Entry 7CYQ (electron microscopy, 2.83 A resolution); this record covers chains A and C of the 9 polymer chains in the assembly.

[Chain A]
Protein: RNA-directed RNA polymerase
From: Severe acute respiratory syndrome coronavirus 2
Notes: EC 2.7.7.48
Reference sequence: P0DTD1 (R1AB_SARS2); residues 1-932 here correspond to UniProt positions 4393-5324 (UniProt number = residue number + 4392)
Sequence (942 residues; each row starts with the number of its first residue):
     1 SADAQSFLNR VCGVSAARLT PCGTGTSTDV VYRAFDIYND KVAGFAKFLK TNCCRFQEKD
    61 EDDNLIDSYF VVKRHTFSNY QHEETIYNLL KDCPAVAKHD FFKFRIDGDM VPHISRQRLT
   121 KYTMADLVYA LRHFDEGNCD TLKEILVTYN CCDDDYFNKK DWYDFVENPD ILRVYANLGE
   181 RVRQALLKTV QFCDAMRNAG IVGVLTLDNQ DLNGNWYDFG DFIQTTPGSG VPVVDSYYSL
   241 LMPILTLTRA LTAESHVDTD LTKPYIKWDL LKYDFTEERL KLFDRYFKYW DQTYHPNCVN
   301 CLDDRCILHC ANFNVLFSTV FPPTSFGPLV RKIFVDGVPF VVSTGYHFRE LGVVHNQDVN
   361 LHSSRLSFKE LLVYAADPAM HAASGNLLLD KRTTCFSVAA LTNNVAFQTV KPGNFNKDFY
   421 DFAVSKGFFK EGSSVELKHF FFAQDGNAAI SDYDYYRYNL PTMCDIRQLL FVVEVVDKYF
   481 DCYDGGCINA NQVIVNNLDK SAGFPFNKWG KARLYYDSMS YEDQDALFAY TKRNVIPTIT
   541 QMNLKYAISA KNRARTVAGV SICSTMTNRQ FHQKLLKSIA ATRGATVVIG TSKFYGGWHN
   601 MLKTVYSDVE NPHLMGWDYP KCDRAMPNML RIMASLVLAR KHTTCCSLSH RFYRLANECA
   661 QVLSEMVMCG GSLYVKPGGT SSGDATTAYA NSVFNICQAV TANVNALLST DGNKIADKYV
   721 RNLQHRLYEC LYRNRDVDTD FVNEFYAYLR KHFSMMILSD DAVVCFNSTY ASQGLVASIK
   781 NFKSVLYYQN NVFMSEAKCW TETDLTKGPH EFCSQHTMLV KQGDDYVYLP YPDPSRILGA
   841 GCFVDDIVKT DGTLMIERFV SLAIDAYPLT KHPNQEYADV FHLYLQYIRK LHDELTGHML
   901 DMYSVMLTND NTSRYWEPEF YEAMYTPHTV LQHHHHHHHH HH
Not modelled in the structure: 1-3, 930-942
Construct notes: expression tag (933-942)
Swiss-Prot annotation at these positions:
  - region: Lys545 to Arg555 (Interaction with RMP Remdesivir), Thr582 to Pro620 (RdRp Palm N-ter)
  - active site: Ser759, Asp760, Asp761
  - binding site (Mn(2+)): Asn209, Asp218
  - binding site (Zn(2+)): His295, Cys301, Cys306, Cys310, Cys487, His642, Cys645, Cys646
  - site: Gln932 (Cleavage)
Ion coordination: Mg2+: Asn209, Asp218 (together with GDP); Zn2+ site 1: His295, Cys301, Cys306, Cys310; Zn2+ site 2: Cys487, His642, Cys645, Cys646
Ligand contacts: GDP: Phe35, Lys50, Asn52, Cys53, Lys73, His75, Arg116, Asp208, Asn209, Tyr217, Asp218
From the paper describing this entry:
  - Mg2+ coordination: Asn209, Asp218

[Chain C]
Protein: Non-structural protein 7
From: Severe acute respiratory syndrome coronavirus 2
Reference sequence: P0DTD1 (R1AB_SARS2); residues 1-83 here correspond to UniProt positions 3860-3942 (UniProt number = residue number + 3859)
Sequence (83 residues; row label = number of the first residue in the row):
     1 SKMSDVKCTS VVLLSVLQQL RVESSSKLWA QCVQLHNDIL LAKDTTEAFE KMVSLLSVLL
    61 SMQGAVDINK LCEEMLDNRA TLQ
Not modelled in the structure: 1, 74-83
Swiss-Prot annotation at these positions:
  - site: Gln83 (Cleavage)

[Interface between chain A and chain C]
Pairs across the interface (25; chain A residue first):
  Thr409(A) - Glu23(C)  hydrogen bond
  Thr409(A) - Trp29(C)
  Lys411(A) - Gln18(C)
  Pro412(A) - Leu14(C)  hydrophobic
  Pro412(A) - Ser15(C)
  Gly413(A) - Val11(C)
  Phe415(A) - Cys8(C)  hydrophobic
  Phe415(A) - Val12(C)  hydrophobic
  Tyr420(A) - Ser4(C)  hydrogen bond
  Tyr420(A) - Asp5(C)  hydrogen bond
  Tyr420(A) - Cys8(C)  hydrophobic
  Phe429(A) - Ser4(C)
  Glu431(A) - Lys2(C)  hydrogen bond (side chain-backbone)
  Phe440(A) - Leu40(C)
  Phe441(A) - His36(C)
  Phe442(A) - Asn37(C)
  Phe442(A) - Leu40(C)  hydrophobic
  Ala443(A) - Leu14(C)  hydrophobic
  Ala443(A) - Val33(C)
  Ala443(A) - His36(C)
  Ala443(A) - Asn37(C)  hydrogen bond (backbone-side chain)
  Gln444(A) - Trp29(C)
  Asp445(A) - Trp29(C)
  Asn552(A) - Leu41(C)
  Phe843(A) - Val11(C)  hydrophobic
Other interface residues (no listed pair), chain A (18 interface residues in all): Val410, Leu437
Other interface residues (no listed pair), chain C (18 interface residues in all): Lys7, Ala30

[Summary]
Chain A and chain C each contribute 18 residues to their interface, with 5 hydrogen bonds. Polar contacts
include Thr409(A)-Glu23(C), Tyr420(A)-Ser4(C) and Tyr420(A)-Asp5(C). Bound to chain A: GDP. UniProt lists 3
active-site residues, Mn2+-binding residues Asn209(A) and Asp218(A) and 8 Zn2+-binding residues on chain A.
From the paper: Mg2+ coordination by Asn209(A) and Asp218(A).
Chain A is RNA-directed RNA polymerase and chain C is Non-structural protein 7, both from Severe acute
respiratory syndrome coronavirus 2; the structure, Cryo-EM structure of an extended SARS-CoV-2 replication and
transcription complex reveals an intermediate state in cap ..., was determined by electron microscopy.
